9QWO - chains A and B of the 8 polymer chains in the assembly; structure by X-ray diffraction, 2.54 A resolution.

Chain A (and B):
Molecule: Isoform 1 of Vinculin
From: Homo sapiens
Notes: chain B of this document is another copy of the same molecule, construct and numbering; everything in this record applies to it too
Reference sequence: P18206 (VINC_HUMAN), isoform P18206-2; residues 891-1066 here = UniProt positions 891-1066
Sequence (181 residues; numbered 886 to 1066; the number before each row is that of its first residue):
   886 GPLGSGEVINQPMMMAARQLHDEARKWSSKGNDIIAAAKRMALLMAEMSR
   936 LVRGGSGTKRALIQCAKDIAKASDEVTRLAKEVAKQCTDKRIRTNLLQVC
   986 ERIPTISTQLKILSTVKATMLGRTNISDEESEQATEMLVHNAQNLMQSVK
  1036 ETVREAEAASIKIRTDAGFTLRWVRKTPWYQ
Not modelled in the structure: 886-891 (chain B: 886-887, 1047-1054, 1061-1066)
Sequence notes: expression tag (886-890)

How chain A and chain B interact:
Contacting residue pairs (8):
  Val-1059(A) / Leu-928(B)  hydrophobic
  Tyr-1065(A) / Gly-891(B)
  Tyr-1065(A) / Glu-892(B)
  Gln-1066(A) / Glu-892(B)
  Gln-1066(A) / Ile-894(B)
  Gln-1066(A) / Gln-896(B)  hydrogen bond (backbone-side chain)
  Gln-1066(A) / Met-899(B)
  Gln-1066(A) / Arg-903(B)
Interface residues without a listed pair, chain A (4 interface residues in all): Arg-1060
Interface residues without a listed pair, chain B (9 interface residues in all): Ser-890, Glu-932

In short:
Chain A and chain B form an interface of 4 and 9 residues respectively, with 1 hydrogen bond. Its one
hydrogen-bonded contact is Gln-1066(A)/Gln-896(B).
Both chains are Isoform 1 of Vinculin (Homo sapiens). Entry 9QWO (Vinculin tail bound to paxillin LD2) was
determined by X-ray diffraction.
